PDB entry 5JJK | X-ray diffraction, 3.15 A resolution | chains B and C of the 7 polymer chains in the assembly

# Chain B (and C)
Molecule: Transcription termination factor Rho
Organism: Escherichia coli O157:H7
Notes: EC 3.6.4.-; engineered mutation(s): N-terminal MGH insertion; chain C of this document is another copy of the same molecule, construct and numbering; everything in this record applies to it too
UniProtKB: P0AG32 (RHO_ECO57); residues 2-417 here = UniProt positions 2-417
Chain sequence (420 residues; each row starts with the number of its first residue; numbers below 1 keep their minus sign (Mse-2 is residue -2)):
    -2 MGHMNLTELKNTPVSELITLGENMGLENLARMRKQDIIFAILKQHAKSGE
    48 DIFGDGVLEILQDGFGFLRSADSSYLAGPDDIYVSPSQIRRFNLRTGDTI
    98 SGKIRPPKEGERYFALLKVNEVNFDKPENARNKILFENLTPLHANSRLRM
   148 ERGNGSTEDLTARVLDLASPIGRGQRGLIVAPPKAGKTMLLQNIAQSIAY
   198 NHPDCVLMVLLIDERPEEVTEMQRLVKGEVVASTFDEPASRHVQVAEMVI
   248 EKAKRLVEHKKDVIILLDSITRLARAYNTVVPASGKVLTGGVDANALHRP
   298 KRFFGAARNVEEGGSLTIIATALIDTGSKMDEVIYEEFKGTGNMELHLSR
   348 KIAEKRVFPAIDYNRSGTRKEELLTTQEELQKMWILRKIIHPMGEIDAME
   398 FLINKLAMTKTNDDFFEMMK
Unresolved in the structure: -2 to 0, 22-29 (chain C: -2 to 0, 23-28)
Modified / non-standard residues: Mse-2, Mse1, Mse29 (selenomethionine); Mse21, Mse147, Mse186, Mse205, Mse219, Mse245, Mse327, Mse341, Mse380, Mse390, Mse396, Mse405, Mse415, Mse416 (selenomethionine; parent Met)
Sequence notes: initiating methionine (-2); expression tag (-1 to 1)
Bound ions: Mg2+: Thr185 (together with ADP)
Residues lining bound ligands:
  - ADP / beryllium trifluoride, molecule 1: Thr158, Pro179, Pro180, Lys181, Ala182, Gly183, Lys184, Thr185, Mse186, Glu211, Arg212, Glu215, Leu320, Phe355
  - ADP / beryllium trifluoride, molecule 2: Lys336, Gly337, Thr365, Arg366, Lys367, Glu369
Swiss-Prot annotation at these positions:
  - region: Gly61 to Arg66 (RNA-binding 1), Asp78 to Tyr80 (RNA-binding 1), Glu108 to Tyr110 (RNA-binding 1), Val284 to Gly288 (RNA-binding 2)
  - binding site (ATP): Gly169 to Gly174, Lys181 to Mse186, Arg212
  - site: Lys326 (RNA-binding 2)
What the authors report for this chain:
  - specificity-determining residues: Lys326 (proposed by the authors, not directly observed)

# Chain B / chain C interface
Residue-residue contacts - 65 pairs, chain B then chain C:
  Pro180(B) with Glu333(C); Lys336(C)
  Lys181(B) with Lys336(C); Glu342(C), salt bridge; Gly364(C), hydrogen bond (side chain-backbone); Thr365(C); Arg366(C)
  Mse186(B) with Lys367(C)
  Asp210(B) with Lys298(C), salt bridge
  Arg212(B) with Arg173(C); Lys336(C), hydrogen bond (side chain-backbone); Gly337(C), hydrogen bond (side chain-backbone); Thr338(C), hydrogen bond (side chain-backbone); Gly339(C), hydrogen bond (side chain-backbone); Arg366(C)
  Pro213(B) with Pro138(C), hydrophobic
  Glu214(B) with Pro138(C); Leu139(C); His140(C); Arg173(C), salt bridge
  Thr217(B) with Pro138(C)
  Glu218(B) with His140(C), salt bridge; Lys367(C), salt bridge
  Arg221(B) with Leu139(C); Glu308(C), salt bridge
  Phe232(B) with Lys298(C); Arg299(C); Gly302(C)
  Asp233(B) with Arg299(C); Arg305(C), salt bridge
  Glu234(B) with His295(C)
  Arg269(B) with Lys298(C); Glu334(C), salt bridge; Gly337(C)
  Arg272(B) with Glu334(C), salt bridge
  Asn275(B) with Lys283(C), hydrogen bond (backbone-side chain)
  Thr276(B) with Lys283(C); Asn292(C), hydrogen bond
  Val284(B) with Gly282(C)
  Gly287(B) with Val284(C); Leu285(C)
  Gly288(B) with Lys283(C); Val284(C)
  Asp322(B) with Glu333(C)
  Thr323(B) with Val330(C); Glu333(C)
  Gly324(B) with Thr286(C); Glu329(C); Val330(C)
  Ser325(B) with Leu285(C)
  Lys326(B) with Thr286(C), hydrogen bond (backbone-side chain)
  Mse327(B) with Leu285(C), hydrophobic
  Arg347(B) with Glu333(C), salt bridge; Lys336(C)
  Glu351(B) with Asn361(C); Arg362(C); His388(C)
  Lys352(B) with Lys385(C), hydrogen bond (backbone-side chain); His388(C)
  Arg353(B) with Ser363(C), hydrogen bond (side chain-backbone); Gly364(C); Glu368(C), salt bridge; Arg384(C); Lys385(C)
  Val354(B) with Lys385(C)
Also at the interface, not in a pair above, chain B (34 interface residues in all): Glu211, Glu215, Ile393
Also at the interface, not in a pair above, chain C (39 interface residues in all): Ala165, Asn340, Trp381

# In short
Chain B and chain C form an interface of 34 and 39 residues respectively; the contacts include 10 hydrogen
bonds and 11 salt bridges. Polar pairs include Lys181(B)-Glu342(C), Asp210(B)-Lys298(C) and
Glu214(B)-Arg173(C). Ligands of chain B: ADP / beryllium trifluoride. Curated annotation (UniProt) lists 13
ATP-binding residues on chain B. From the paper: the specificity determinant Lys326(B).
Both chains are Transcription termination factor Rho (Escherichia coli O157:H7). Entry 5JJK (Rho transcription
termination factor bound to rA7 and 6 ADP-BeF3 molecules) was determined by X-ray diffraction, deposited
together with 5JJI and 5JJL.
